3ITA - chain A; structure by X-ray diffraction, 1.80 A resolution.

Chain A:
Molecule: D-alanyl-D-alanine carboxypeptidase dacC
From: Escherichia coli
Notes: EC 3.4.16.4
UniProt: P08506 (DACC_ECOLI); residues 2-352 here correspond to UniProt positions 28-378 (UniProt number = residue number + 26)
Sequence (352 residues; each row starts with the number of its first residue):
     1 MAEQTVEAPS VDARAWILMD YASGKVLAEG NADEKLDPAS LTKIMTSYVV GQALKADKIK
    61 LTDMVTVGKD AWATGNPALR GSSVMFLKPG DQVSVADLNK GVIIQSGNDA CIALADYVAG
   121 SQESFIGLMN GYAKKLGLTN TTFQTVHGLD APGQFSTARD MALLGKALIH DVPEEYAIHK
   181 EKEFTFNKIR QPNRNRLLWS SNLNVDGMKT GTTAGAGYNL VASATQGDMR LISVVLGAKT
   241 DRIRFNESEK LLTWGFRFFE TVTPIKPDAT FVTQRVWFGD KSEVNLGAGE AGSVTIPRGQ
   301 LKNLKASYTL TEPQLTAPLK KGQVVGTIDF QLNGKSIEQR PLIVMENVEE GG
Not modelled in the structure: 1-4
Sequence notes: initiating methionine (1)
Curated features (UniProtKB/Swiss-Prot):
  - active site: Ser40 (Acyl-ester intermediate), Lys43 (Proton acceptor), Ser106
  - binding site (substrate): Lys209
Covalently attached groups: AMPICILLIN (open form) (AIX) linked to Ser40
Residues lining bound ligands: AMPICILLIN (open form) (AIX; (2R,4S)-2-[(1R)-1-{[(2R)-2-amino-2-phenylacetyl]amino}-2-oxoethyl]-5,5-dimethyl-1,3-thiazolidine-4-carboxylic acid): Ala39, Arg194, Thr210, Gly211, Thr212, Tyr218, Arg244
From the paper describing this entry:
  - binding site for AMPICILLIN (open form): Ser40, Thr212, Arg244
  - conformationally variable residues (loop rearrangement, side-chain flip): Ser40, Lys43, Thr212 to Tyr218
  - catalytic residues: Lys43
  - contacts within the chain: Lys43-Asn108
  - catalytic residues: Ser83 (proposed by the authors, not directly observed)

In short:
Covalently linked AMPICILLIN (open form): at Ser40. UniProt lists 3 active-site residues and substrate-binding
residue Lys209. From the paper: catalytic residues Lys43 and Ser83; a binding site for AMPICILLIN (open form)
at Ser40, Thr212 and Arg244.
Chain A is D-alanyl-D-alanine carboxypeptidase dacC (Escherichia coli); the structure, Crystal structure of
Penicillin-Binding Protein 6 (PBP6) from E. coli in acyl-enzyme complex with ampicillin, was determined by
X-ray diffraction, deposited together with 3IT9 and 3ITB.
